PDB entry 3CIU | X-ray diffraction, 3.50 A resolution | chains A and D of the 4 polymer chains in the assembly

== Chain A ==
Name: Hemoglobin subunit alpha
Source organism: Bos taurus
Reference sequence: P01966 (HBA_BOVIN); residues 1-141 here correspond to UniProt positions 2-142 (UniProt number = residue number + 1)
Sequence (141 residues; row label = number of the first residue in the row):
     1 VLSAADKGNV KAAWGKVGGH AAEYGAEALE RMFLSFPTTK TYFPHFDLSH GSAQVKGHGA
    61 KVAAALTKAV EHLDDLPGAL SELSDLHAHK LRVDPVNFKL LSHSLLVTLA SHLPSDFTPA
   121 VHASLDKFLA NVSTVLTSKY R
Unresolved in the structure: 1
Bound ions: heme Fe near His87 (its only coordinating residue here)
Ligand contacts:
  - heme (HEM): Met32, Thr39, Tyr42, Phe43, His45, Phe46, His58, Lys61, Val62, Ala65, Leu66, Leu83, Leu86, His87, Leu91, Val93, Asn97, Phe98, Leu101, Val132, Ser133, Leu136
  - oxygen atom (O): Phe43, His58, Val62
Swiss-Prot annotation at these positions:
  - binding site (O2): His58
  - binding site (heme b): His87
  - modified residue: Ser3 (Phosphoserine), Lys7 (N6-succinyllysine), Lys11 (N6-succinyllysine), Lys16 (N6-acetyllysine), Tyr24 (Phosphotyrosine), Ser35 (Phosphoserine), Lys40 (N6-succinyllysine), Ser49 (Phosphoserine), Ser102 (Phosphoserine), Thr108 (Phosphothreonine), Ser124 (Phosphoserine), Thr134 (Phosphothreonine), Thr137 (Phosphothreonine), Ser138 (Phosphoserine)

== Chain D ==
Name: Hemoglobin subunit beta
Source organism: Bos taurus
Reference sequence: P02070 (HBB_BOVIN); residues 2-146 here correspond to UniProt positions 1-145 (UniProt number = residue number - 1)
Sequence (145 residues; numbered 2 to 146; the number before each row is that of its first residue):
     2 MLTAEEKAAV TAFWGKVKVD EVGGEALGRL LVVYPWTQRF FESFGDLSTA DAVMNNPKVK
    62 AHGKKVLDSF SNGMKHLDDL KGTFAALSEL HCDKLHVDPE NFKLLGNVLV VVLARNFGKE
   122 FTPVLQADFQ KVVAGVANAL AHRYH
Bound ions: heme Fe near His92 (its only coordinating residue here)
Ligand contacts:
  - heme (HEM): Leu31, Thr38, Phe41, Phe42, Phe45, His63, Lys66, Val67, Ser70, Phe71, Phe85, Leu88, Leu91, His92, Leu96, Val98, Asn102, Phe103, Leu106, Gly107, Val137, Leu141
  - oxygen atom (O): Phe42, His63, Val67
Swiss-Prot annotation at these positions:
  - binding site (heme b): His63, His92
  - modified residue: Thr12 (Phosphothreonine), Ser44 (Phosphoserine), Lys59 (N6-acetyllysine), Lys82 (N6-acetyllysine), Cys93 (S-nitrosocysteine)

== Chain A / chain D interface ==
Contacting residue pairs (13):
  Thr38(A) with His97(D)
  Thr41(A) with Arg40(D), hydrogen bond (backbone-side chain)
  Tyr42(A) with Arg40(D)
  Leu91(A) with Arg40(D)
  Arg92(A) with Trp37(D); Gln39(D), hydrogen bond; Arg40(D)
  Val93(A) with Trp37(D)
  Asp94(A) with Trp37(D); Asn102(D), hydrogen bond
  Pro95(A) with Trp37(D)
  Val96(A) with Asp99(D)
  Lys139(A) with Pro36(D)

== Summary ==
10 residues of chain A face 7 of chain D across their interface, with 3 hydrogen bonds. Polar pairs include
Thr41(A)-Arg40(D), Arg92(A)-Gln39(D) and Asp94(A)-Asn102(D). Ligands of chain A: heme and oxygen atom. Ligands
of chain D: heme and oxygen atom.
Here chain A is Hemoglobin subunit alpha and chain D is Hemoglobin subunit beta, both from Bos taurus. Entry
3CIU (Site-Selective Glycosylation of Cysteine-93 beta on the Surface of Bovine Hemoglobin and its Application
as a ...) was determined by X-ray diffraction.
